PDB entry 5JTT | X-ray diffraction, 1.85 A resolution | chain A

[Chain A]
Molecule: Glycogen phosphorylase, muscle form
From: Oryctolagus cuniculus
Notes: EC 2.4.1.1
Reference sequence: P00489 (PYGM_RABIT); residues 0-842 here correspond to UniProt positions 1-843 (UniProt number = residue number + 1)
Sequence (843 residues; row label = number of the first residue in the row; numbering starts at 0):
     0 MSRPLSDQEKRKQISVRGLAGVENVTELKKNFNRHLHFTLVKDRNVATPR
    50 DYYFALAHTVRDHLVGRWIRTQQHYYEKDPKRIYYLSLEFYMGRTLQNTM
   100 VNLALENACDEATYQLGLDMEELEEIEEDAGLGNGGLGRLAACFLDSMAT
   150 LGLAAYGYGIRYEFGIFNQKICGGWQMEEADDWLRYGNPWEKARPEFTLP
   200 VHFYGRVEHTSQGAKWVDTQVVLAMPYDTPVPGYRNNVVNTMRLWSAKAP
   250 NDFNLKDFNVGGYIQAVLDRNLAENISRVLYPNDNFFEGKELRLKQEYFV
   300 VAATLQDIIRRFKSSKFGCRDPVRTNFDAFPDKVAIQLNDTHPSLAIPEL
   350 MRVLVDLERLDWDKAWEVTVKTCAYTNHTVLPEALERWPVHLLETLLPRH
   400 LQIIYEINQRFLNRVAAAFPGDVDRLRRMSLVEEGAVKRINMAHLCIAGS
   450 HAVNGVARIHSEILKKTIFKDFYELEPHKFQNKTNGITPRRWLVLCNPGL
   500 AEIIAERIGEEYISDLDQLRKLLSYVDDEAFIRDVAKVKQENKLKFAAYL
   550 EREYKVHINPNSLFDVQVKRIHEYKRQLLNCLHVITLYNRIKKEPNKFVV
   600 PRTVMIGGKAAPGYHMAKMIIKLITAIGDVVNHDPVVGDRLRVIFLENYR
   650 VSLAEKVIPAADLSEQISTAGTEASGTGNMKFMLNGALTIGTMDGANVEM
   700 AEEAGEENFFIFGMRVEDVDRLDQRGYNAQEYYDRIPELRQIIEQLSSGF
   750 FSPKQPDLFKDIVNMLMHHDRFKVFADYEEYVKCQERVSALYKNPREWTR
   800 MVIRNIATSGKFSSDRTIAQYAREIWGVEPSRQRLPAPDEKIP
Disordered / not traced: 0-11, 255-260, 315-323, 837-842
Covalent attachments: pyridoxal phosphate (PLP) linked to Lys-680
Residues lining bound ligands:
  - 6MY ((1S)-1,5-anhydro-1-(5-phenyl-1H-imidazol-2-yl)-D-glucitol): Glu-88, Asn-133, Gly-135, Leu-136, Leu-139, Asn-282, Asp-283, Asn-284, Phe-285, His-341, His-377, Thr-378, Val-455, Asn-484, Tyr-573, Glu-672, Ala-673, Ser-674, Gly-675, Thr-676
  - pyridoxal phosphate (PLP): Tyr-90, Gly-134, Gly-135, Arg-138, Trp-491, Val-567, Lys-568, Lys-574, Tyr-648, Arg-649, Val-650, Ala-653, Gln-665, Glu-672, Gly-675, Thr-676, Gly-677
Curated features (UniProtKB/Swiss-Prot):
  - binding site (AMP): Asp-42, Tyr-75, Arg-309 to Cys-318
  - site: Cys-108 (Involved in the association of subunits), Cys-142 (Involved in the association of subunits), Tyr-155 (Can be labeled by an AMP analog)
  - modified residue: Ser-1 (N-acetylserine), Ser-14 (Phosphoserine), Tyr-203 (Phosphotyrosine), Tyr-226 (Phosphotyrosine), Ser-429 (Phosphoserine), Tyr-472 (Phosphotyrosine), Ser-513 (Phosphoserine), Lys-680 (N6-(pyridoxal phosphate)lysine), Ser-746 (Phosphoserine), Ser-747 (Phosphoserine)
What the authors report for this chain:
  - binding site for 6MY: Glu-88, Asn-282, Asp-283, Asn-284, Phe-285, His-341, His-377, Asn-484, Tyr-573, Glu-672, Ala-673, Ser-674, Gly-675

[In short]
Ligands of chain A: compound 6MY. Pyridoxal phosphate is covalently linked to Lys-680. From UniProt: 12
AMP-binding residues. From the paper: a binding site for 6MY at Glu-88, Asn-282 and Asp-283 among others.
Chain A is Glycogen phosphorylase, muscle form (Oryctolagus cuniculus); the structure, Crystal structure of
GPb in complex with 8a, was determined by X-ray diffraction (same publication as 5LRE and 5JTU).
